Entry 1C5L (X-ray diffraction, 1.47 A resolution); this record covers chains H and I of the 3 polymer chains in the assembly.

== Chain H ==
Name: thrombin
Organism: Homo sapiens
Notes: EC 3.4.21.5; fragment: heavy chain
UniProt: P00734 (THRB_HUMAN); the construct lacks a stretch of the UniProt sequence and is renumbered around it, so the offset changes along the chain: 16-36 = UniProt 364-384; 37-60 = UniProt 386-409; 61-77 = UniProt 419-435; 78-97 = UniProt 437-456; 7 more segments
Chain sequence (259 residues; numbered 16 to 247 plus 30 insertion-coded residues; 3 numbers in that range are skipped by the numbering (no residue carries them; nothing is unmodelled there); the number before each row is that of its first residue; a row labelled like 60A-60I holds insertion residues (60A, then the next letters in order)):
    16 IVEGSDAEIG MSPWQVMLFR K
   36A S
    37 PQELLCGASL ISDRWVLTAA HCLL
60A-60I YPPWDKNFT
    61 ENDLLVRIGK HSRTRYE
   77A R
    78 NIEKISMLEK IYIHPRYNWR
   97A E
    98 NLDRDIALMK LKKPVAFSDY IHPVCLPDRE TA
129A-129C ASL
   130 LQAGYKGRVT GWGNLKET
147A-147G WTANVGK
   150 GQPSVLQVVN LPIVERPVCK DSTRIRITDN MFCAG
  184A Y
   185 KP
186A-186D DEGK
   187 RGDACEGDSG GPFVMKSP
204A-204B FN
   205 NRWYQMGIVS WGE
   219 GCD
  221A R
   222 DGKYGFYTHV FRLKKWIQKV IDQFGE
Unresolved in the structure: 147A-147G
Disulfides: Cys-42/Cys-58, Cys-168/Cys-182, Cys-191/Cys-220
Ion coordination: Ca2+: Lys-169, Thr-172, Phe-204A; Na+: Arg-221A, Lys-224

== Chain I ==
Name: Hirudin
UniProt: P28504 (HIR2_HIRME); residue numbers follow UniProt; this construct covers 55-64
Chain sequence (10 residues; row label = number of the first residue in the row):
    55 DFEEIPEEYL
Modified residues: Tyr-63 (o-sulfo-l-tyrosine; TYS)

== Interface between chain H and chain I ==
Pairs across the interface (22; chain H residue first):
  Phe-34(H) / Phe-56(I)  hydrophobic
  Gln-38(H) / Leu-64(I)
  Leu-40(H) / Phe-56(I)  hydrophobic
  Leu-65(H) / Ile-59(I)  hydrophobic
  Leu-65(H) / Tyr-63(I)
  Arg-67(H) / Ile-59(I)
  Arg-73(H) / Asp-55(I)  salt bridge
  Arg-73(H) / Phe-56(I)
  Thr-74(H) / Asp-55(I)
  Thr-74(H) / Phe-56(I)
  Thr-74(H) / Glu-57(I)  hydrogen bond (backbone-backbone)
  Arg-75(H) / Asp-55(I)  hydrogen bond (side chain-backbone)
  Arg-75(H) / Phe-56(I)
  Arg-75(H) / Glu-57(I)
  Tyr-76(H) / Glu-57(I)
  Tyr-76(H) / Glu-58(I)
  Tyr-76(H) / Pro-60(I)
  Tyr-76(H) / Tyr-63(I)
  Glu-80(H) / Tyr-63(I)
  Lys-81(H) / Tyr-63(I)
  Ile-82(H) / Tyr-63(I)
  Met-84(H) / Leu-64(I)
Other interface residues (no listed pair), chain H (17 interface residues in all): Met-32, Lys-36, Glu-39, Gln-151

== Overview ==
Chain H and chain I form an interface of 17 and 8 residues respectively; the contacts include 2 hydrogen bonds
and 1 salt bridge. Among the polar pairs are Arg-73(H)/Asp-55(I), Arg-75(H)/Asp-55(I) and Thr-74(H)/Glu-57(I).
The Ca2+ site is built by Lys-169(H), Thr-172(H) and Phe-204A(H).
Chain H is thrombin (Homo sapiens) and chain I is Hirudin; the structure, Structural basis for selectivity of
a small molecule, S1-binding, sub-micromolar inhibitor of urokinase type plasminogen activator, was determined
by X-ray diffraction (same publication as 1C5N, 1C5O, 1C5W, 1C5X, 1C5Y and 1C5Z).
